PDB entry 3U74 | X-ray diffraction, 2.39 A resolution | chain U

[Chain U]
Name: Urokinase plasminogen activator surface receptor
Source organism: Homo sapiens
UniProtKB: Q03405 (UPAR_HUMAN); residues 1-283 here correspond to UniProt positions 23-305 (UniProt number = residue number + 22)
Sequence (283 residues; row label = number of the first residue in the row):
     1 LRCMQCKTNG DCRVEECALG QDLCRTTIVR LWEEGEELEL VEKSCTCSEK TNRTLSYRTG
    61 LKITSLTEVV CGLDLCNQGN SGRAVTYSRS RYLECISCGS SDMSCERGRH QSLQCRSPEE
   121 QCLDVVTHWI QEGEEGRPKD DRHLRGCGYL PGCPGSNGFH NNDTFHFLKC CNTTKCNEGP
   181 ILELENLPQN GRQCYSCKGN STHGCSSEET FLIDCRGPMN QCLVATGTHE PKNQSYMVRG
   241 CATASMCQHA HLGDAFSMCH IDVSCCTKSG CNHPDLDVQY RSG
Not modelled in the structure: 81-90, 130-139
Disulfide bonds: Cys-3/Cys-24, Cys-6/Cys-12, Cys-17/Cys-45, Cys-47/Cys-259, Cys-71/Cys-76, Cys-95/Cys-122, Cys-98/Cys-105, Cys-115/Cys-147, Cys-153/Cys-170, Cys-171/Cys-176, Cys-194/Cys-222, Cys-197/Cys-205, Cys-215/Cys-241, Cys-247/Cys-265, Cys-266/Cys-271
Glycans and other covalent adducts: N-acetylglucosamine (NAG) linked to Asn-52, Asn-200
Differences from the reference sequence: engineered mutation Cys-47 (His69 in Q03405), Cys-259 (Asn281 in Q03405)
UniProt features mapped onto this chain:
  - site (Cleavage): Arg-83, Ala-84, Arg-89, Ser-90
  - lipidation: Gly-283 (GPI-anchor amidated glycine)
  - glycosylation (N-linked (GlcNAc...) asparagine): Asn-52, Asn-162, Asn-172, Asn-200, Asn-233

[In short]
Covalently linked N-acetylglucosamine: at Asn-52 and Asn-200.
Chain U is Urokinase plasminogen activator surface receptor (Homo sapiens); the structure, Crystal structure
of stabilized human uPAR mutant, was determined by X-ray diffraction.
